7K8W - chains G and N of the 7 polymer chains in the assembly; structure by electron microscopy, 3.60 A resolution.

Chain G:
Name: Spike glycoprotein
Organism: Severe acute respiratory syndrome coronavirus 2
Reference sequence: P0DTC2 (SPIKE_SARS2); residue numbers follow UniProt; this construct covers 1-1213
Amino-acid sequence (1259 residues; row label = number of the first residue in the row):
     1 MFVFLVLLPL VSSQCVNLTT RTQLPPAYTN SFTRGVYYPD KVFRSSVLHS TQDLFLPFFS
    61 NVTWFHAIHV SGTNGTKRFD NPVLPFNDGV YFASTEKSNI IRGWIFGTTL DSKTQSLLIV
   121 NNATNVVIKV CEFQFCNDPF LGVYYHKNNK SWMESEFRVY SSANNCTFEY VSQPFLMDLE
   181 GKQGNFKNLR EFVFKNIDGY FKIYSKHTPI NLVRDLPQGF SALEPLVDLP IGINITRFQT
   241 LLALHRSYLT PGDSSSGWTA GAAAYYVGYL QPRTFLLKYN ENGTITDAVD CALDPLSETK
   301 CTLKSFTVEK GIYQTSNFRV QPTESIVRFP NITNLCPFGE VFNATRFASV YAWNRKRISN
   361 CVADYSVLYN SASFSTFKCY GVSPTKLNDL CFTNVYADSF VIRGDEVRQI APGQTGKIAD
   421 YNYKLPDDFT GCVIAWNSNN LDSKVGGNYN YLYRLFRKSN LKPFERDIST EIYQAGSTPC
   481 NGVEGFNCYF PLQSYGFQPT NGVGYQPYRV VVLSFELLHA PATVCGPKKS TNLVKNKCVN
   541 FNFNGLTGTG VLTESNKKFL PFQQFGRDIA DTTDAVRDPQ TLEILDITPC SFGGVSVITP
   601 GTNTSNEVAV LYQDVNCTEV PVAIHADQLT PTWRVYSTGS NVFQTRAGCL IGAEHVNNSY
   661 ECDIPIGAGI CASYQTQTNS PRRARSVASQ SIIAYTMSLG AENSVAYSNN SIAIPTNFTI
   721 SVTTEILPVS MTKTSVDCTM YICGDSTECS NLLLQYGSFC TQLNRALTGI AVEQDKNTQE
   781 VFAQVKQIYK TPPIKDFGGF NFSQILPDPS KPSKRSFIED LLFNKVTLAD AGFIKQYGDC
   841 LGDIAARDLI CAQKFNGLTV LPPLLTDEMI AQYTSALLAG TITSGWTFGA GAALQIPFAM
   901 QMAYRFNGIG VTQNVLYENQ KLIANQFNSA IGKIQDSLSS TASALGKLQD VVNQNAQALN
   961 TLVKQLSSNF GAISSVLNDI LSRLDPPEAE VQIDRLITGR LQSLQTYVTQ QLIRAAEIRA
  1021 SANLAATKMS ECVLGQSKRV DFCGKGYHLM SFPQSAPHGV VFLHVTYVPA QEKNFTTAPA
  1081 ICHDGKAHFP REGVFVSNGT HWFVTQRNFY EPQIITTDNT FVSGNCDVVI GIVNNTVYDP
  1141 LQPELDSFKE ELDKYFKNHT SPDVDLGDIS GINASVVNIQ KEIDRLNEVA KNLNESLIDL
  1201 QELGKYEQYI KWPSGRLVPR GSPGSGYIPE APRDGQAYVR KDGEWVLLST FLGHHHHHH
Disordered / not traced: 1-26, 67-80, 144-164, 173-185, 243-263, 621-640, 677-689, 812, 828-855, 1148-1259
Cystine bridges: Cys-131/Cys-166, Cys-291/Cys-301, Cys-336/Cys-361, Cys-379/Cys-432, Cys-391/Cys-525, Cys-480/Cys-488, Cys-538/Cys-590, Cys-617/Cys-649, Cys-662/Cys-671, Cys-738/Cys-760, Cys-743/Cys-749, Cys-1032/Cys-1043, Cys-1082/Cys-1126
Glycans and other covalent adducts: N-acetylglucosamine (NAG) linked to Asn-61, Asn-122, Asn-165, Asn-234, Asn-282, Asn-331, Asn-343, Asn-603, Asn-616, Asn-657, Asn-709, Asn-717, Asn-801, Asn-1074, Asn-1098, Asn-1134
Sequence notes: conflict Glu-607 (Gln in P0DTC2), Pro-986 (Lys in P0DTC2), Pro-987 (Val in P0DTC2); expression tag (1214-1259)
Curated features (UniProtKB/Swiss-Prot):
  - region: Asn-280 to Cys-301 (Putative superantigen), Arg-403 to Asp-405 (Integrin-binding motif), Asn-448 to Phe-456 (Immunodominant HLA epitope recognized by the CD8+), Pro-681 to Ala-684 (Putative superantigen), Ser-816 to Tyr-837 (Fusion peptide 1), Lys-835 to Phe-855 (Fusion peptide 2), Asp-1163 to Glu-1202 (Heptad repeat 2)
  - site (Cleavage): Arg-685, Ser-686, Arg-815, Ser-816
  - glycosylation: Asn-17 (N-linked (GlcNAc...) (complex) asparagine), Asn-61 (N-linked (GlcNAc...) (hybrid) asparagine), Asn-74 (N-linked (GlcNAc...) (complex) asparagine), Asn-122 (N-linked (GlcNAc...) (hybrid) asparagine), Asn-149 (N-linked (GlcNAc...) (complex) asparagine), Asn-165 (N-linked (GlcNAc...) (complex) asparagine), Asn-234 (N-linked (GlcNAc...) (high mannose) asparagine), Asn-282 (N-linked (GlcNAc...) (complex) asparagine), Thr-323 (O-linked (GalNAc) threonine), Ser-325 (O-linked (HexNAc...) serine), Asn-331 (N-linked (GlcNAc...) (complex) asparagine), Asn-343 (N-linked (GlcNAc...) (complex) asparagine), Asn-603 (N-linked (GlcNAc...) (hybrid) asparagine), Asn-616 (N-linked (GlcNAc...) (complex) asparagine), Asn-657 (N-linked (GlcNAc...) (complex) asparagine), Thr-676 (O-linked (GlcNAc...) threonine), Thr-678 (O-linked (GlcNAc...) threonine), Asn-709 (N-linked (GlcNAc...) (high mannose) asparagine), Asn-717 (N-linked (GlcNAc...) (hybrid) asparagine), Asn-801 (N-linked (GlcNAc...) (hybrid) asparagine) and 6 more in UniProt
  - natural variant: Leu-5 (L5F: In strain: Iota/B.1.526), Ser-13 (S13I: In strain: Epsilon/B.1.427/B.1.429), Leu-18 (L18F: In strain: Beta/B.1.351, Gamma/P.1 and 1 more), Thr-19 (T19I: In strain: Omicron/BQ.1.1, Omicron/XBB.1.5 and 1 more; T19R: In strain: Delta/B.1.617.2, Omicron/BA.2 and 4 more), Thr-20 (T20N: In strain: Gamma/P.1), Leu-24 to Ala-27 (sequence variant, change not given here; In strain: Omicron/BA.2, Omicron/BA.2.12.1 and 6 more), Pro-26 (P26S: In strain: Gamma/P.1), Gln-52 (Q52H: In strain: Omicron/EG.5.1), Ala-67 (A67V: In strain: Eta/B.1.525, Omicron/BA.1), His-69 to Val-70 (deletion: In strain: Alpha/B.1.1.7, Eta/B.1.525 and 5 more), Gly-75 (G75V: In strain: Lambda/C.37), Thr-76 (T76I: In strain: Lambda/C.37), 82 further natural variant entries in UniProt
  - mutagenesis: His-69 to Val-70 (Increased incorporation of cleaved spike into virions), Asn-121 (N121Q: Partial loss of biliverdin affinity), Arg-190 (R190K: Partial loss of biliverdin affinity), Asn-234 (N234Q: Increased resistance to neutralizing antibodies), Asn-331 (N331Q: Reduced viral infectivity), Asn-343 (N343Q: Reduced viral infectivity), Leu-452 (L452R: Increased resistance to neutralizing antibodies. Decreases HLA binding to NF9 epitope. Increased binding affinity to human ACE2), Tyr-453 (Y453F: Decreased HLA binding to NF9 epitope. Increased binding affinity to human ACE2), Ala-475 (A475V: Increased resistance to neutralizing antibodies), Val-483 (V483A: Increased resistance to neutralizing antibodies), Glu-484 (E484D: Increased replication in human TMEM106B overexpressing cells), Phe-490 (F490L: Increased resistance to neutralizing antibodies and human covalescent sera neutralization), 14 further mutagenesis entries in UniProt
Reported in the primary citation:
  - mutagenesis - R346S, N439K, N440K: decreased binding to C135

Chain N:
Name: C119 Fab Heavy Chain
Organism: Homo sapiens
Notes: antibody fragment or engineered binder
Amino-acid sequence (239 residues; row label = number of the first residue in the row; a row labelled like 82A-82C holds insertion residues (82A, then the next letters in order)):
     1 QVQLVQSGAE VKKPGASVKV SCKASGYTFT SYYMHWVRQA PGQGLEWMGI IN
   52A P
    53 SGGSTSYAQK LQGRVTMTRD TSTSTVYMEL
82A-82C SSL
    83 RSEDTAVYYC ARANHETT
100A-100J MDTYYYYYYM
   101 DVWGKGTTVT VSSASTKGPS VFPLAPSSKS TSGGTAALGC LVKDYFPEPV TVSWNSGALT
   161 SGVHTFPAVL QSSGLYSLSS VVTVPSSSLG TQTYICNVNH KPSNTKVDKR VEPKSCDKTH
   221 HHHHH
Disordered / not traced: 113-225
Cystine bridges: Cys-22/Cys-92

Chain G / chain N interface:
Residue-residue contacts (17):
  Arg-403(G) / Asp-100B(N)  salt bridge
  Lys-444(G) / Ser-58(N)  hydrogen bond
  Val-445(G) / Tyr-33(N)  hydrophobic
  Val-445(G) / Ile-50(N)
  Val-445(G) / Ser-56(N)
  Val-445(G) / Thr-57(N)
  Val-445(G) / Tyr-100H(N)  hydrogen bond (backbone-side chain)
  Gly-446(G) / Tyr-33(N)
  Gly-446(G) / Ile-50(N)
  Gly-446(G) / Tyr-100G(N)
  Gly-446(G) / Tyr-100H(N)
  Gly-447(G) / Tyr-100H(N)
  Tyr-449(G) / Tyr-100F(N)  hydrophobic
  Tyr-449(G) / Tyr-100G(N)  hydrogen bond (side chain-backbone)
  Tyr-449(G) / Tyr-100H(N)  hydrophobic
  Gln-498(G) / Thr-100C(N)  hydrogen bond (side chain-backbone)
  Asn-501(G) / Met-100A(N)
Interface residues without a listed pair, chain G (12 interface residues in all): Ser-494, Tyr-495, Pro-499, Tyr-505
Interface residues without a listed pair, chain N (15 interface residues in all): Ile-51, Asn-52, Tyr-59, Tyr-100D

Overview:
Chain G and chain N form an interface of 12 and 15 residues respectively, with 4 hydrogen bonds and 1 salt
bridge. Among the polar pairs are Arg-403(G)/Asp-100B(N), Lys-444(G)/Ser-58(N) and Val-445(G)/Tyr-100H(N). The
paper reports that R346S, N439K and N440K of chain G reduce binding to C135.
Chain G is Spike glycoprotein (Severe acute respiratory syndrome coronavirus 2) and chain N is C119 Fab Heavy
Chain (Homo sapiens); the structure, Structure of the SARS-CoV-2 S 2P trimer in complex with the human
neutralizing antibody Fab fragment ..., was determined by electron microscopy together with 7K8O, 7K8P, 7K8R,
7K8S, 7K8V and 7K8Z from the same study.
